Entry 4CDX (X-ray diffraction, 2.80 A resolution); this record covers chains B and D of the 4 polymer chains in the assembly.

Chain B:
Protein: VP2
Source organism: Enterovirus A71
UniProt: B2ZUN0 (B2ZUN0_9ENTO); residues 1-254 here correspond to UniProt positions 70-323 (UniProt number = residue number + 69)
Sequence (254 residues; numbered 1 to 254; the number before each row is that of its first residue):
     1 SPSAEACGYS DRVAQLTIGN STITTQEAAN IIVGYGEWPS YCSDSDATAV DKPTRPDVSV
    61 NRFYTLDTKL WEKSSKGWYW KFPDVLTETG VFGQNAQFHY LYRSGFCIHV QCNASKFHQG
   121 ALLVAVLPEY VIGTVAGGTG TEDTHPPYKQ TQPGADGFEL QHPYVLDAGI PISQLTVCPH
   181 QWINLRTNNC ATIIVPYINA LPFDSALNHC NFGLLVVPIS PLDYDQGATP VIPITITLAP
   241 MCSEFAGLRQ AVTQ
Unresolved in the structure: 1-9

Chain D:
Protein: VP4
Source organism: Enterovirus A71
UniProt: B2ZUN0 (B2ZUN0_9ENTO); numbering as in UniProt (aligned over 1-69)
Sequence (69 residues; each row starts with the number of its first residue):
     1 MGSQVSTQRS GSHENSNSAT EGSTINYTTI NYYKDSYAAT AGKQSLKQDP DKFANPVKDI
    61 FTEMAAPLK
Unresolved in the structure: 1-11

Interface between chain B and chain D:
Residue-residue contacts - 17 pairs, chain B then chain D:
  Ser10(B) - Lys69(D)  hydrogen bond (backbone-backbone)
  Asp11(B) - Pro67(D)
  Asp11(B) - Leu68(D)
  Asp11(B) - Lys69(D)  hydrogen bond (backbone-backbone)
  Arg12(B) - Leu68(D)
  Arg12(B) - Lys69(D)
  Ala28(B) - Leu68(D)
  Asn30(B) - Asp59(D)  hydrogen bond (side chain-backbone)
  Ile31(B) - Val57(D)
  Ile31(B) - Lys58(D)  hydrogen bond (backbone-backbone)
  Ile32(B) - Pro56(D)
  Ile32(B) - Val57(D)  hydrophobic
  Val33(B) - Pro56(D)  hydrogen bond (backbone-backbone)
  Tyr35(B) - Lys52(D)
  Tyr35(B) - Phe53(D)  hydrophobic
  Gly36(B) - Lys52(D)
  Thr187(B) - Leu68(D)
Also at the interface, not in a pair above, chain B (13 interface residues in all): Ala29, Trp38

Overview:
Chain B and chain D form an interface of 13 and 9 residues respectively; the contacts include 5 hydrogen
bonds. Polar contacts include Asn30(B)-Asp59(D), Ser10(B)-Lys69(D) and Asp11(B)-Lys69(D).
Chain B is VP2 and chain D is VP4, both from Enterovirus A71; the structure, Crystal structure of human
Enterovirus 71 in complex with the uncoating inhibitor GPP12, was determined by X-ray diffraction, deposited
together with 4CDQ, 4CDU, 4CDW, 4CEW and 4CEY.
